Entry 7WB1 (electron microscopy, 3.70 A resolution); this record covers chains C and A of the 4 polymer chains in the assembly.

# Chain C
Molecule: Nts-DNA
Organism: Planctomycetes bacterium
Sequence (40 nucleotides; each row starts with the number of its first residue):
     1 CGGGATTTCATCCTGCAGCATCCCCGACCCGTATAACGAT
Not modelled in the structure: 28-40

# Chain A
Protein: dPlmCasX
Organism: Planctomycetes bacterium
UniProtKB: A0A1G3BXR9 (A0A1G3BXR9_9BACT); numbering as in UniProt (aligned over 1-978)
Chain sequence (978 residues; numbered 1 to 978; the number before each row is that of its first residue):
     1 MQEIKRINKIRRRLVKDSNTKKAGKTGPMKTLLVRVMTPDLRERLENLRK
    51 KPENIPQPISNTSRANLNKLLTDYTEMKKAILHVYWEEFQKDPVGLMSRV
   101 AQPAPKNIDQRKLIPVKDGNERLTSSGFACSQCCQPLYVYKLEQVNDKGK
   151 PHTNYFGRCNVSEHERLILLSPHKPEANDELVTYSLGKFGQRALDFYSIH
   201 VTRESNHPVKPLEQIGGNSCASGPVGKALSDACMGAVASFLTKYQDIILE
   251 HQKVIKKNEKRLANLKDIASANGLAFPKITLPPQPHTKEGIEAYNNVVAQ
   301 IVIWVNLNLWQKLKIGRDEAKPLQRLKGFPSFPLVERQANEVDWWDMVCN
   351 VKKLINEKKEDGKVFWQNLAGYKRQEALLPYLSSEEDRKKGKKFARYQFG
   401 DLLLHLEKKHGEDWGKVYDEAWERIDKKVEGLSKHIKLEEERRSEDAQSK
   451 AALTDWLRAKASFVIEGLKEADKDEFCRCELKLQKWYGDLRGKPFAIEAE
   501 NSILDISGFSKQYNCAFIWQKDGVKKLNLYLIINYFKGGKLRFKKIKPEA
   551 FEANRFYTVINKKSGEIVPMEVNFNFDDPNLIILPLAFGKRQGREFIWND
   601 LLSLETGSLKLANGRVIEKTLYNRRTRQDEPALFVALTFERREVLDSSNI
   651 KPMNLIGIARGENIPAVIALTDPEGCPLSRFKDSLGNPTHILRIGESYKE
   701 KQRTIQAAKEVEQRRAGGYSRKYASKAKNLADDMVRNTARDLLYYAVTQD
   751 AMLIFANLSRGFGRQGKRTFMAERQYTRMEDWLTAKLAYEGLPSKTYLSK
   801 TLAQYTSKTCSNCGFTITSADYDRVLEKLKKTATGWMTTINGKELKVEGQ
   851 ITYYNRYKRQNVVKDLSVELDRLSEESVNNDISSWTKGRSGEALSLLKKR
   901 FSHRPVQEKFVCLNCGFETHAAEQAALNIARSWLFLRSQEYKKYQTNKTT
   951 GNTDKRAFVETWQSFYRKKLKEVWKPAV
Not modelled in the structure: 1-3, 118-124, 175-182
Sequence notes: engineered mutation Ala659 (Asp in A0A1G3BXR9), Ala756 (Glu in A0A1G3BXR9), Ala922 (Asp in A0A1G3BXR9)

# Interface between chain C and chain A
Pairs across the interface (70):
  DG4(C) - Arg542(A)  phosphate contact
  DT6(C) - Tyr197(A)  sugar contact
  DT6(C) - Ser222(A)  hydrogen bond to the phosphate
  DT7(C) - Tyr197(A)  hydrogen bond to the phosphate
  DT7(C) - Thr202(A)  hydrogen bond to the phosphate
  DT7(C) - Arg203(A)  salt bridge to the phosphate
  DT7(C) - Glu204(A)  phosphate contact
  DT8(C) - Tyr197(A)  base contact
  DT8(C) - Ser198(A)  phosphate contact
  DT8(C) - Lys227(A)  hydrogen bond to the base
  DC9(C) - Lys227(A)  base contact
  DA10(C) - Lys106(A)  phosphate contact
  DT11(C) - Pro105(A)  phosphate contact
  DT11(C) - Lys106(A)  hydrogen bond to the phosphate
  DC12(C) - Lys25(A)  base contact
  DC12(C) - Thr26(A)  base contact
  DT14(C) - Gln144(A)  base contact
  DT14(C) - Asn146(A)  base contact
  DT14(C) - Asp147(A)  phosphate contact
  DT14(C) - Lys150(A)  base contact
  DG15(C) - Lys148(A)  salt bridge to the phosphate
  DC16(C) - Lys148(A)  salt bridge to the phosphate
  DC16(C) - Lys150(A)  hydrogen bond to the base
  DA17(C) - Tyr941(A)  sugar contact
  DG18(C) - Leu802(A)  phosphate contact
  DG18(C) - Tyr941(A)  hydrogen bond to the phosphate
  DG18(C) - Gln945(A)  phosphate contact
  DG18(C) - Lys948(A)  sugar contact
  DC19(C) - Gln804(A)  sugar contact
  DC19(C) - Lys955(A)  sugar contact
  DC19(C) - Phe958(A)  phosphate contact
  DA20(C) - Gln804(A)  hydrogen bond to the phosphate
  DA20(C) - Tyr805(A)  phosphate contact
  DA20(C) - Lys808(A)  hydrogen bond to the phosphate
  DT21(C) - Asn757(A)  base contact
  DT21(C) - Leu758(A)  sugar contact
  DT21(C) - Phe762(A)  base contact
  DT21(C) - Ala803(A)  sugar contact
  DT21(C) - Ser807(A)  hydrogen bond to the phosphate
  DT21(C) - Lys808(A)  salt bridge to the phosphate
  DC22(C) - Arg660(A)  base contact
  DC22(C) - Gly661(A)  base contact
  DC22(C) - Glu662(A)  hydrogen bond to the base
  DC22(C) - Asn663(A)  hydrogen bond to the base
  DC22(C) - Ile664(A)  base contact
  DC22(C) - Tyr776(A)  sugar contact
  DC22(C) - Ser807(A)  phosphate contact
  DC23(C) - Glu662(A)  base contact
  DC23(C) - Lys699(A)  base contact
  DC23(C) - Phe762(A)  phosphate contact
  DC23(C) - Arg764(A)  phosphate contact
  DC23(C) - Arg904(A)  sugar contact
  DC23(C) - Gln907(A)  base contact
  DC24(C) - Arg764(A)  base contact
  DC24(C) - Arg904(A)  sugar contact
  DC24(C) - Gln907(A)  hydrogen bond to the sugar
  DC25(C) - Tyr853(A)  phosphate contact
  DC25(C) - Tyr854(A)  sugar contact
  DC25(C) - Asn855(A)  hydrogen bond to the phosphate
  DG26(C) - Tyr853(A)  hydrogen bond to the base
  DG26(C) - Tyr854(A)  base contact
  DG26(C) - Asn855(A)  hydrogen bond to the phosphate
  DG26(C) - Arg856(A)  base contact
  DG26(C) - Lys858(A)  base contact
  DG26(C) - Arg859(A)  hydrogen bond to the base
  DG26(C) - Gln860(A)  hydrogen bond to the base
  DG26(C) - Val862(A)  hydrogen bond to the base
  DA27(C) - Lys858(A)  salt bridge to the phosphate
  DA27(C) - Gln860(A)  hydrogen bond to the base
  DA27(C) - Val862(A)  base contact
Other interface residues (no listed pair), chain C (23 interface residues in all): DA5
Other interface residues (no listed pair), chain A (65 interface residues in all): Gln102, Asn107, His152, Arg192, Val201, Ala221, Gly223, Gln512, Asn514, Lys537, Ala659, Gly763, Thr806, Tyr857, Asn861, Leu936

# Summary
23 residues of chain C face 65 of chain A across their interface, with 20 hydrogen bonds and 5 salt bridges.
Polar pairs include DT8(C)-Lys227(A), DC16(C)-Lys150(A) and DC22(C)-Glu662(A).
Chain C is Nts-DNA and chain A is dPlmCasX, both from Planctomycetes bacterium; the structure,
PlmCasX-sgRNAv2-dsDNA ternary complex at nts loading state, was determined by electron microscopy (same
publication as 7WAY, 7WAZ and 7WB0).
